PDB entry 4HT9 | X-ray diffraction, 1.80 A resolution | chains B and D of the 5 polymer chains in the assembly

Chain B:
Name: Protein hfq
From: Escherichia coli
Notes: fragment: Sm fold
Reference sequence: C6ECV6 (C6ECV6_ECOBD); residue numbers follow UniProt; this construct covers 1-65
Amino-acid sequence (65 residues; each row starts with the number of its first residue):
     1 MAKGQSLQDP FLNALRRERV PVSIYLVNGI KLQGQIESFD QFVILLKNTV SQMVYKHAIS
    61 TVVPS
Unresolved in the structure: 1-3
Reported in the primary citation:
  - binding site for the 7-nt RNA strand (chain D): Tyr-25, Leu-26, Ile-30, Lys-31, Leu-32, Gln-33, Gln-52, Thr-61
  - binding site for the 8-nt RNA strand: Gln-8, Gln-41, Phe-42, Lys-56, His-57
  - mutagenesis - Y25A: decreased binding to A7
  - mutagenesis - Y25A: decreased binding to rpoS-AC
  - mutagenesis - F42S: unchanged binding to A7
  - mutagenesis - F42S: unchanged binding to rpoS-AC
  - mutagenesis - F42S: decreased binding to DsrAII
  - mutagenesis - Y25A: unchanged binding to DsrAII
  - mutagenesis - R16A/R17A, R19A, Y25A, F42S: abolished binding to ternary complex
  - mutagenesis - Y25A, F42S: decreased expression
  - mutagenesis - F42S: decreased binding to the 8-nt RNA strand
  - mutagenesis - Y25A: unchanged binding to the 8-nt RNA strand

Chain D:
Molecule: 7-nt RNA strand
Sequence (7 nucleotides; row label = number of the first residue in the row):
     1 AAAAAAA

Chain B / chain D interface:
Contacting residue pairs (19):
  Tyr-25(B) / A1(D)  stacking on the base
  Leu-26(B) / A1(D)  base contact
  Leu-26(B) / A4(D)  base contact
  Asn-28(B) / A2(D)  phosphate contact
  Gly-29(B) / A1(D)  hydrogen bond to the sugar
  Gly-29(B) / A2(D)  sugar contact
  Ile-30(B) / A2(D)  sugar contact
  Ile-30(B) / A3(D)  sugar contact
  Ile-30(B) / A4(D)  sugar contact
  Lys-31(B) / A3(D)  hydrogen bond to the phosphate
  Leu-32(B) / A3(D)  base contact
  Leu-32(B) / A4(D)  base contact
  Gln-33(B) / A3(D)  hydrogen bond to the base
  Leu-46(B) / A3(D)  base contact
  Asn-48(B) / A3(D)  base contact
  Gln-52(B) / A3(D)  hydrogen bond to the base
  Gln-52(B) / A4(D)  hydrogen bond to the base
  Ser-60(B) / A1(D)  hydrogen bond to the base
  Thr-61(B) / A1(D)  hydrogen bond to the base

In short:
13 residues of chain B face 4 of chain D across their interface; the contacts include 7 hydrogen bonds and 1
aromatic stacking contact. Among the polar pairs are Gln-33(B)/A3(D), Gln-52(B)/A3(D) and Gln-52(B)/A4(D).
From the paper: a binding site for the 7-nt RNA strand (chain D) at Tyr-25(B), Leu-26(B) and Ile-30(B) among
others; R16A/R17A, R19A and Y25A of chain B, among others, abolish binding to ternary complex.
Chain B is Protein hfq (Escherichia coli) and chain D is a 7-nt RNA strand; the structure, Crystal structure
of E coli Hfq bound to two RNAs, was determined by X-ray diffraction, deposited together with 4HT8.
